PDB entry 9EOK | electron microscopy, 23.00 A resolution (very low resolution: no residue pairs are listed; an interface is given only as per-side residue counts) | chains B and E of the 42 polymer chains in the assembly

# Chain B
Protein: Tubulin beta-4 chain
From: Xenopus laevis
UniProt: P30883 (TBB4_XENLA); the author numbering skips numbers that UniProt does not, so the offset changes along the chain: 1-44 = UniProt 1-44; 47-360 = UniProt 45-358; 369-455 = UniProt 359-445
Sequence (445 residues; each row starts with the number of its first residue; note: 10 numbers in that range are skipped by the numbering (no residue carries them; nothing is unmodelled there)):
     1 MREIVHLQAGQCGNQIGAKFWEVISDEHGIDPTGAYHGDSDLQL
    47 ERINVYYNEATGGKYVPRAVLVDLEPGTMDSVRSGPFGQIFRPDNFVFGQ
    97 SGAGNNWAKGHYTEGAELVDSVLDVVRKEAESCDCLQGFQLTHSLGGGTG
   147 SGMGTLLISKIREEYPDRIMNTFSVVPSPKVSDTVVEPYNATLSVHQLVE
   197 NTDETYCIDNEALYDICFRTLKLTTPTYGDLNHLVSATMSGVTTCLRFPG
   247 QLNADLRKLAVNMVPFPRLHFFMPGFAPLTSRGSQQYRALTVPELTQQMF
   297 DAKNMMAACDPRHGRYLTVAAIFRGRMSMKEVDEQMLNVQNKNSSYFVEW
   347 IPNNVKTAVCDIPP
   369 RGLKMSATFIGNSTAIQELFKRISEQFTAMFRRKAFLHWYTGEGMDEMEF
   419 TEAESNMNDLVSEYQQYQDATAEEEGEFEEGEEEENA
Not modelled in the structure: 437-455
Ligand contacts:
  - GDP (guanosine-5'-diphosphate): Gly10, Gln11, Cys12, Gln15, Ile16, Ala99, Asn101, Ser140, Gly142, Gly143, Gly144, Thr145, Gly146, Asp179, Thr180, Glu183, Asn206, Tyr224, Leu227, Asn228
  - GTP (guanosine-5'-triphosphate): Gln247, Leu248, Lys254
  - taxol (TA1): Glu22, Val23, Asp26, Glu27, Leu217, Leu219, Asp226, His229, Leu230, Ala233, Ser236, Phe272, Pro274, Leu275, Thr276, Arg278, Gln281, Arg320, Pro360, Arg369, Gly370, Leu371
Curated features (UniProtKB/Swiss-Prot):
  - motif: Met1 to Ile4 (MREI motif)
  - binding site (GTP): Gln11, Glu71, Ser140, Gly144, Thr145, Gly146, Asn206, Asn228
  - binding site (Mg(2+)): Glu71
  - modified residue: Glu448 (5-glutamyl polyglutamate)

# Chain E
Protein: Tubulin alpha chain
From: Xenopus laevis
UniProt: Q5U4V6 (Q5U4V6_XENLA); residue numbers follow UniProt; this construct covers 1-450
Sequence (450 residues; numbered 1 to 450; the number before each row is that of its first residue):
     1 MRECISVHVGQAGVQIGNSCWELYCLEHGLQPDGTMPSEKSATMVDSSFG
    51 TFFSETGSGKHVPRAVFVDLEQTVIGEIRNGPYRSLFHPEQLITGKEDAA
   101 NNYARGHYTIGKELIDSVLDRVRKMADQCSGLQGFLVFHSFGGGTGSGFT
   151 SLLMERLSVDYGKKSKLEFSVYPAPRISTAVVEPYNSILTTHTTLEHSDC
   201 AFMVDNEAIYDICNRNLDIERPSYTNLNRLIAQIVSSITASLRFDGALNV
   251 DLTEFQTNLVPYPRIHFPLVTYSPIISAEKAYHEQLSVPEITNACFEYSN
   301 QMVKCDPRRGKYMACCLLYRGDVVPKDVNAAIAAIKTRRSIQFVDWCPTG
   351 FKVGINYQPPTAVPGGDVAKVLRAVCMLSNTTAIAEAWARLDHKFDLMYS
   401 KRAFVHWYVGEGMEEGEFSEAREDMAALEKDYEEVGTESGDGGEDEEDEY
Not modelled in the structure: 39-45, 438-450
Ligand contacts:
  - GDP (guanosine-5'-diphosphate): Ala247, Leu248, Glu254
  - GTP (guanosine-5'-triphosphate): Gly10, Gln11, Ala12, Gln15, Asp98, Ala99, Ala100, Asn101, Ser140, Gly142, Gly143, Gly144, Thr145, Gly146, Val171, Thr179, Glu183, Asn206, Tyr224, Leu227, Asn228, Ile231

# Chain B / chain E interface
At this resolution (23 A) residue pairs are not listed: 38 residues of chain B and 37 of chain E lie at the interface.

# Summary
The interface between chain B and chain E involves 38 residues on one side and 37 on the other. GDP is bound
between chain B and chain E. Ligands of chain B: GTP and taxol. Chain E binds GTP.
Here chain B is Tubulin beta-4 chain and chain E is Tubulin alpha chain, both from Xenopus laevis. Entry 9EOK
(Minus end of the vertebrate gamma-tubulin ring complex-capped microtubule) was determined by electron
microscopy together with 9EOJ from the same study.
